PDB entry 8BR2 | electron microscopy, 2.90 A resolution | chains C and H of the 8 polymer chains in the assembly

== Chain C ==
Name: DNA repair protein RAD51 homolog 1
Source organism: Homo sapiens
UniProt: Q06609 (RAD51_HUMAN); residue numbers follow UniProt; this construct covers 1-339
Sequence (339 residues; row label = number of the first residue in the row):
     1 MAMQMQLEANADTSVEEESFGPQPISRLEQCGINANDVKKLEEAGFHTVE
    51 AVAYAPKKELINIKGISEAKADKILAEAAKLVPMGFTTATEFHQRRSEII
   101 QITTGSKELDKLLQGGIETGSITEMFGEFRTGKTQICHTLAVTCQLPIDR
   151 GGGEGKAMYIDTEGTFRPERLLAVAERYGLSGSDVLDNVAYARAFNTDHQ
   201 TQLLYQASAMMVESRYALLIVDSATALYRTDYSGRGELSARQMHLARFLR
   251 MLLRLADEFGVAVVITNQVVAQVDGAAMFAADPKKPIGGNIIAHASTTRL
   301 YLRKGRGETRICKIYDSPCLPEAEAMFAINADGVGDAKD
Disordered / not traced: 1-20, 275-282
Metal / ion sites: Ca2+ site 1: Thr134, Glu163 (together with ATP); Ca2+ site 2: Ala293, His294, Ser296, Asp316 (together with ATP)
Residues lining bound ligands:
  - ATP (adenosine-5'-triphosphate), molecule 1: Glu128, Phe129, Arg130, Thr131, Gly132, Lys133, Thr134, Gln135, Glu163, Arg170, Arg310, Ile329, Asn330, Ala331
  - ATP, molecule 2: Ala293, His294, Ser296, Asp316, Ser317, Pro318, Cys319, Leu320, Pro321, Glu322
Reported in the primary citation:
  - binding site for ATP: His294

== Chain H ==
Molecule: 20-nt DNA strand
Sequence (20 nucleotides; each row starts with the number of its first residue):
     1 GCGAGCTCGATGCACCTCCA

== Interface between chain C and chain H ==
Pairs across the interface (8):
  Arg235(C) - DA10(H)  sugar contact
  Arg235(C) - DT11(H)  salt bridge to the phosphate
  Gly236(C) - DT11(H)  hydrogen bond to the sugar
  Gly236(C) - DG12(H)  sugar contact
  Ser239(C) - DG12(H)  hydrogen bond to the base
  Val273(C) - DC8(H)  hydrogen bond to the base
  Asp274(C) - DT7(H)  base contact
  Asp274(C) - DC8(H)  hydrogen bond to the base

== In short ==
Chain C and chain H each contribute 5 residues to their interface, with 4 hydrogen bonds and 1 salt bridge.
Among the polar pairs are Ser239(C)-DG12(H), Val273(C)-DC8(H) and Asp274(C)-DC8(H). Ligands of chain C: ATP.
Thr134(C) and Glu163(C) form the Ca2+ site 1. The paper reports a binding site for ATP at His294(C).
Chain C is DNA repair protein RAD51 homolog 1 (Homo sapiens) and chain H is a 20-nt DNA strand; the structure,
CryoEM structure of the post-synaptic RAD51 nucleoprotein filament in the presence of ATP and Ca2+, was
determined by electron microscopy together with 8BQ2 and 8BSC from the same study.
